3NWH - chains C and D of the 4 polymer chains in the assembly; structure by X-ray diffraction, 2.60 A resolution.

== Chain C (and D) ==
Name: Bone marrow stromal antigen 2
Source organism: Homo sapiens
Notes: fragment: Extracellular Domain; chain D of this document is another copy of the same molecule, construct and numbering; everything in this record applies to it too
UniProt: Q10589 (BST2_HUMAN); residues 47-152 here = UniProt positions 47-152
Amino-acid sequence (112 residues; row label = number of the first residue in the row):
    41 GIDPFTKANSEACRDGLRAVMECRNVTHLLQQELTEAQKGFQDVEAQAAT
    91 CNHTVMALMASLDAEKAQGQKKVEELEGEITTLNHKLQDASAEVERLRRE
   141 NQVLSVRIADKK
Not modelled in the structure: 41-47, 152 (chain D: 41-49, 151-152)
Differences from the reference sequence: expression tag (41-46)
Modified positions: Mse61 (selenomethionine; parent Met); Mse96 (selenomethionine; parent Met); Mse99 (selenomethionine; parent Met)
Reported in the primary citation:
  - mutagenesis - L70D: abolished binding to reducing conditions
  - mutagenesis - L70D (1.5-fold): increased expression

== How chain C and chain D interact ==
Contacting residue pairs (37; chain C residue first):
  Asn49(C) - Ala88(D)
  Asn49(C) - Asn92(D)  hydrogen bond
  Cys53(C) - Phe81(D)  hydrogen bond (side chain-backbone)
  Cys53(C) - Val84(D)  hydrophobic
  Cys53(C) - Glu85(D)
  Gly56(C) - Phe81(D)
  Leu57(C) - Gln78(D)
  Leu57(C) - Phe81(D)
  Val60(C) - Leu74(D)
  Val60(C) - Ala77(D)  hydrophobic
  Val60(C) - Gln78(D)
  Val60(C) - Phe81(D)  hydrophobic
  Mse61(C) - Gln78(D)
  Cys63(C) - Leu74(D)  hydrophobic
  Arg64(C) - Leu74(D)
  Arg64(C) - Thr75(D)  hydrogen bond
  Arg64(C) - Gln78(D)  hydrogen bond
  Thr67(C) - Thr67(D)
  Thr67(C) - Leu70(D)
  Thr67(C) - Gln71(D)  hydrogen bond
  His68(C) - Gln71(D)
  Gln71(C) - Arg64(D)  hydrogen bond (backbone-side chain)
  Gln71(C) - Thr67(D)
  Gln71(C) - His68(D)  hydrogen bond
  Gln71(C) - Gln71(D)  hydrogen bond
  Leu74(C) - Val60(D)
  Leu74(C) - Cys63(D)  hydrophobic
  Leu74(C) - Arg64(D)
  Thr75(C) - Arg64(D)  hydrogen bond
  Ala77(C) - Val60(D)  hydrophobic
  Gln78(C) - Mse61(D)
  Phe81(C) - Cys53(D)
  Phe81(C) - Gly56(D)
  Phe81(C) - Leu57(D)  hydrophobic
  Phe81(C) - Val60(D)  hydrophobic
  Val84(C) - Cys53(D)  hydrophobic
  Glu85(C) - Cys53(D)
Other interface residues (no listed pair), chain C (21 interface residues in all): Ala52, Leu70, Ala88
Other interface residues (no listed pair), chain D (23 interface residues in all): Ser50, Ala52, Gln82

== In short ==
Chain C and chain D form an interface of 21 and 23 residues respectively; the contacts include 9 hydrogen
bonds. Among the polar pairs are Asn49(C)-Asn92(D), Cys53(C)-Phe81(D) and Arg64(C)-Thr75(D). The paper reports
that L70D of chain C abolishes binding to reducing conditions; L70D of chain C increases expression.
Chain C and chain D are both Bone marrow stromal antigen 2 (Homo sapiens); the structure, Crystal structure of
BST2/Tetherin, was determined by X-ray diffraction, deposited together with 2XG7.
